PDB entry 1KET | X-ray diffraction, 1.80 A resolution | chains A and B

# Chain A (and B)
Molecule: dTDP-D-glucose 4,6-dehydratase
From: Streptococcus suis
Notes: EC 4.2.1.46; chain B of this document is another copy of the same molecule, construct and numbering; everything in this record applies to it too
Reference sequence: P95780 (RMLB_STRMU); numbering as in UniProt (aligned over 5-344)
Sequence (348 residues; row label = number of the first residue in the row):
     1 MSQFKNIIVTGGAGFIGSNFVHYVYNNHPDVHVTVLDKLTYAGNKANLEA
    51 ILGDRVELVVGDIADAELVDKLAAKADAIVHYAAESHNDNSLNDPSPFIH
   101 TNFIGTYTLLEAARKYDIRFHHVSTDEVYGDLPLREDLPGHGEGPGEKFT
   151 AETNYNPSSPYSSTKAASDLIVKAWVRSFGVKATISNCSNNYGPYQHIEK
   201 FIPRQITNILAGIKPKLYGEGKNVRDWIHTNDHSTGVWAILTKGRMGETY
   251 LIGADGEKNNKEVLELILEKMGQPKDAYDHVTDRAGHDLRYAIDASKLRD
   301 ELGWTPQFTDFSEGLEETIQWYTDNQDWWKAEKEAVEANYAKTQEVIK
Not modelled in the structure: 1-2 (chain B: 1, 348)
Ligand contacts:
  - NAD (nicotinamide-adenine-dinucleotide): Gly11, Ala13, Gly14, Phe15, Ile16, Gly17, Leu36, Asp37, Lys38, Leu39, Thr40, Ala42, Gly43, Gly61, Asp62, Ile63, Tyr82, Ala83, Ala84, Ser86, Thr101, Val123, Ser124, Thr125, Tyr161, Lys165, Cys188, Ser189, Asn190, Asn191, Gln196, Lys200, His233
  - thymidine-5'-diphosphate (TYD): His87, Asn88, Glu127, Asn190, Glu199, Lys200, Phe201, Arg204, Gln205, Lys216, Leu217, Tyr218, Asn223, Arg225, Asn260, Arg284, His287, Tyr291, Tyr340
Swiss-Prot annotation at these positions:
  - active site: Asp126 (Proton donor), Glu127 (Proton acceptor), Tyr161 (Proton acceptor)
  - binding site (NAD(+)): Phe15, Ile16, Asp37 to Thr40, Asp62, Ile63, Tyr82 to Ser86, Thr101, Tyr161 to Lys165, Asn191
  - binding site (substrate): Ser86, Asn88, Thr125, Asn190, Lys200 to Gln205, Lys216 to Tyr218, Arg225, Asn260, Asp283 to His287

# Chain A / chain B interface
Residue-residue contacts - 51 pairs, chain A then chain B:
  Leu92(A) - Ser178(B)
  Leu92(A) - Phe179(B)
  Ser96(A) - Tyr107(B)  hydrogen bond
  Ile99(A) - Phe103(B)  hydrophobic
  Ile99(A) - Ile104(B)  hydrophobic
  Ile99(A) - Tyr107(B)  hydrophobic
  Phe103(A) - Ile99(B)  hydrophobic
  Phe103(A) - Phe103(B)  hydrophobic
  Ile104(A) - Ile99(B)  hydrophobic
  Tyr107(A) - Ser96(B)
  Tyr107(A) - Ile99(B)  hydrophobic
  Asp131(A) - Arg177(B)  salt bridge
  Glu152(A) - Asn154(B)  hydrogen bond (backbone-side chain)
  Thr153(A) - Asn154(B)
  Asn154(A) - Asn154(B)  hydrogen bond
  Ser158(A) - Ala174(B)
  Ser158(A) - Arg177(B)  hydrogen bond
  Ser158(A) - Ser178(B)  hydrogen bond (backbone-side chain)
  Ser159(A) - Ala174(B)
  Ser159(A) - Ser178(B)
  Pro160(A) - Ser178(B)
  Pro160(A) - Phe179(B)  hydrophobic
  Ser163(A) - Leu170(B)  hydrogen bond (side chain-backbone)
  Ser163(A) - Ile171(B)  hydrogen bond (side chain-backbone)
  Ser163(A) - Ala174(B)
  Ala166(A) - Leu170(B)  hydrophobic
  Ala167(A) - Ala167(B)  hydrophobic
  Leu170(A) - Ser163(B)
  Leu170(A) - Ala166(B)  hydrophobic
  Leu170(A) - Leu170(B)  hydrophobic
  Ile171(A) - Ser163(B)
  Ala174(A) - Ser158(B)
  Ala174(A) - Ser159(B)
  Ala174(A) - Ser163(B)
  Trp175(A) - Pro95(B)  hydrophobic
  Trp175(A) - Pro160(B)  hydrophobic
  Arg177(A) - Asp131(B)  salt bridge
  Arg177(A) - Ser158(B)  hydrogen bond
  Arg177(A) - Gly286(B)  hydrogen bond (side chain-backbone)
  Arg177(A) - His287(B)  hydrogen bond (side chain-backbone)
  Arg177(A) - Asp288(B)  salt bridge
  Ser178(A) - Leu92(B)
  Ser178(A) - Ser158(B)  hydrogen bond (side chain-backbone)
  Ser178(A) - Ser159(B)
  Ser178(A) - Pro160(B)
  Phe179(A) - Leu92(B)
  Phe179(A) - Pro160(B)  hydrophobic
  Ala285(A) - Ser178(B)
  Gly286(A) - Arg177(B)  hydrogen bond (backbone-side chain)
  His287(A) - Arg177(B)  hydrogen bond (backbone-side chain)
  Asp288(A) - Arg177(B)  salt bridge
Other interface residues (no listed pair), chain A (33 interface residues in all): Ser91, Pro95, Arg114, Tyr155, Pro157, Thr164
Other interface residues (no listed pair), chain B (31 interface residues in all): Ser91, Glu111, Arg114, Glu152, Pro157, Trp175, Ala285

# In short
33 residues of chain A face 31 of chain B across their interface, with 13 hydrogen bonds and 4 salt bridges.
Among the polar pairs are Asp131(A)-Arg177(B), Arg177(A)-Asp288(B) and Ser96(A)-Tyr107(B). Bound to chain A:
thymidine-5'-diphosphate and NAD.
Chain A and chain B are both dTDP-D-glucose 4,6-dehydratase (Streptococcus suis); the structure, The crystal
structure of dTDP-D-glucose 4,6-dehydratase (RmlB) from Streptococcus suis with thymidine diphosphate bound,
was determined by X-ray diffraction, deposited together with 1KEP, 1KER, 1KEU and 1KEW.
